PDB entry 4KWV | X-ray diffraction, 2.80 A resolution | chains D and E of the 6 polymer chains in the assembly

Chain D (and E):
Protein: Nicotinate-nucleotide pyrophosphorylase [carboxylating]
From: Homo sapiens
Notes: EC 2.4.2.19; chain E of this document is another copy of the same molecule, construct and numbering; everything in this record applies to it too
UniProt: Q15274 (NADC_HUMAN); residue numbers follow UniProt; this construct covers 1-297
Chain sequence (301 residues; each row starts with the number of its first residue; numbers below 1 keep their minus sign (Gly-3 is residue -3)):
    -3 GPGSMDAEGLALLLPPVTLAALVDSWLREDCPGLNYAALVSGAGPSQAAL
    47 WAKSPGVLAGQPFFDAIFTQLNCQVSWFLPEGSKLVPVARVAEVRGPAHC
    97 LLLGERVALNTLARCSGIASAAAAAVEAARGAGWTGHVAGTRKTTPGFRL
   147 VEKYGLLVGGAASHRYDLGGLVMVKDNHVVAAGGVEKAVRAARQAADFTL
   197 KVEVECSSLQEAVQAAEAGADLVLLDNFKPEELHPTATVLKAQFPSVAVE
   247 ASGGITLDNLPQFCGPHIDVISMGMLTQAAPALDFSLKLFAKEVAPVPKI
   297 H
Disordered / not traced: -3 to 1, 287-297 (chain E: -3 to 1, 290-297)
Construct notes: expression tag (-3 to 0)
Swiss-Prot annotation at these positions:
  - region: Leu8 to Pro12 (Important for hexamer formation)
  - binding site (quinolinate): Arg102, Arg138, Lys139, His160, Arg161, Lys171, Glu201, Asp222, Ser248 to Gly250, Gly270
  - mutagenesis: Met1 to Pro12 (Forms dimers instead of hexamers), Met1 to Leu10 (Forms dimers instead of hexamers), Met1 to Leu9 (Forms dimers instead of hexamers), Met1 to Leu8 (Forms dimers instead of hexamers), Met1 to Glu4 (No effect on hexamer formation), Arg102 (R102A/Q: Reduced activity), Arg138 (R138Q: Loss of activity), Lys139 (K139A/S: Loss of activity), Arg161 (R161A: Reduced activity; R161Q: Loss of activity), Lys171 (K171A/S: Loss of activity)

Interface between chain D and chain E:
Contacting residue pairs (28; chain D residue first):
  His133(D) with Phe194(E)
  Ala158(D) with Asp193(E); Phe194(E), hydrophobic
  Ser159(D) with Asp193(E), hydrogen bond (backbone-side chain)
  His160(D) with Asp193(E); Phe194(E); Thr195(E)
  Arg161(D) with Thr195(E)
  Gly166(D) with Leu196(E)
  Leu167(D) with Thr195(E)
  Asp193(D) with Ala158(E); Ser159(E), hydrogen bond (side chain-backbone); His160(E), hydrogen bond (side chain-backbone)
  Phe194(D) with His160(E); Lys197(E), hydrogen bond (backbone-side chain); Leu218(E), hydrophobic; Val266(E), hydrophobic
  Thr195(D) with Arg161(E); Leu167(E); Lys197(E)
  Leu196(D) with Gly166(E); Lys197(E)
  Lys197(D) with Phe194(E), hydrogen bond (side chain-backbone); Thr195(E); Leu196(E); Lys197(E)
  Leu218(D) with Phe194(E), hydrophobic
  Val266(D) with Phe194(E), hydrophobic
Interface residues without a listed pair, chain D (16 interface residues in all): Ala135, Glu246
Interface residues without a listed pair, chain E (15 interface residues in all): Ala135, Glu246

Summary:
16 residues of chain D face 15 of chain E across their interface; the contacts include 5 hydrogen bonds. Polar
pairs include Ser159(D)-Asp193(E), Asp193(D)-His160(E) and Phe194(D)-Lys197(E). Curated annotation (UniProt)
lists 12 quinolinate-binding residues and 17 mutagenesis sites on chain D.
Chain D and chain E are both Nicotinate-nucleotide pyrophosphorylase [carboxylating] (Homo sapiens); the
structure, Crystal Structure of human apo-QPRT, was determined by X-ray diffraction (same publication as
4KWW).
